PDB entry 7JSN | electron microscopy, 3.20 A resolution | chains B and C of the 6 polymer chains in the assembly

[Chain B]
Protein: Rod cGMP-specific 3', 5'-cyclic phosphodiesterase subunit beta
Organism: Bos taurus
Notes: EC 3.1.4.35
Reference sequence: P23439 (PDE6B_BOVIN); numbering as in UniProt (aligned over 1-853)
Sequence (853 residues; each row starts with the number of its first residue):
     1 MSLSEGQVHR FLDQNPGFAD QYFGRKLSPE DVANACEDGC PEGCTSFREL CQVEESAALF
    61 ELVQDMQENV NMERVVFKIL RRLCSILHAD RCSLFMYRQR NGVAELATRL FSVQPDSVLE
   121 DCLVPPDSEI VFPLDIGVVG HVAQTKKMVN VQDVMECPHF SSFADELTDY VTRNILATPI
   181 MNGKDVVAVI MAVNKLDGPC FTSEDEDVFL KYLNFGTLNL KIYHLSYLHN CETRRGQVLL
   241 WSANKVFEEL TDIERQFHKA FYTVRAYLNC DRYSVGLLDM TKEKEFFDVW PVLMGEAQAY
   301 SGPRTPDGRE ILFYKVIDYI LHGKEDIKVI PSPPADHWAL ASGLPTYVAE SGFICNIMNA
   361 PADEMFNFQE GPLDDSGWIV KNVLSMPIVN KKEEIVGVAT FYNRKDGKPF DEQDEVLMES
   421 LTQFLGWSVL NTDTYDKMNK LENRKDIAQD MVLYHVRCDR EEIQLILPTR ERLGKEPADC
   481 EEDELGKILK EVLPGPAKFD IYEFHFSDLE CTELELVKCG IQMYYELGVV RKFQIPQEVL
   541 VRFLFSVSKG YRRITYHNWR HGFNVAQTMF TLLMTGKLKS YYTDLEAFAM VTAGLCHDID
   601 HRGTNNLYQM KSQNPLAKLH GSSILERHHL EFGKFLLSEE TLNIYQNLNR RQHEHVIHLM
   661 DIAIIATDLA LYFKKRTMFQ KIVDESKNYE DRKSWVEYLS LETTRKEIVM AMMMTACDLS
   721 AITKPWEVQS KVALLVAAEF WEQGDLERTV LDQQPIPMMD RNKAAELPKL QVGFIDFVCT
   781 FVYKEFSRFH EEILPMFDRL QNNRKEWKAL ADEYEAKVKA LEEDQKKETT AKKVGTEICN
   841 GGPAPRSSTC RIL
Not modelled in the structure: 1-18, 825-853
Residues lining bound ligands:
  - guanosine-3',5'-monophosphate (35G): Arg91, Cys92, Ser93, Phe111, Ser112, Phe132, Gly137, Val138, Val139, Phe160, Ser161, Ala164, Asp165, Thr168, Tyr170, Thr172, Ile175, Met191, Val193
  - Mg2+ (MG): Asp598, Glu626, His629
  - vardenafil, levitra (VDN; 2-{2-ethoxy-5-[(4-ethylpiperazin-1-yl)sulfonyl]phenyl}-5-methyl-7-propylimidazo[5,1-f][1,2,4]triazin-4(1h)-one): Tyr556, Leu669, Ala721, Ile722, Ala733, Val736, Ala737, Phe740, Met758, Leu767, Leu770, Gln771, Phe774
  - Zn2+ (ZN): His561, His597, Asp598, Asp718
Swiss-Prot annotation at these positions:
  - active site: His557 (Proton donor)
  - binding site (a divalent metal cation): His561, His597, Asp598, Asp718
  - modified residue: Ser2 (N-acetylserine), Cys850 (Cysteine methyl ester)
  - lipidation: Cys850 (S-geranylgeranyl cysteine)

[Chain C]
Protein: Retinal rod rhodopsin-sensitive cGMP 3', 5'-cyclic phosphodiesterase subunit gamma
Organism: Bos taurus
Notes: EC 3.1.4.35
Reference sequence: P04972 (CNRG_BOVIN); residue numbers follow UniProt; this construct covers 1-87
Sequence (87 residues; row label = number of the first residue in the row):
     1 MNLEPPKAEI RSATRVMGGP VTPRKGPPKF KQRQTRQFKS KPPKKGVQGF GDDIPGMEGL
    61 GTDITVICPW EAFNHLELHE LAQYGII
Not modelled in the structure: 1-9, 81-87
Swiss-Prot annotation at these positions:
  - modified residue: Met1 (N-acetylmethionine)

[How chain B and chain C interact]
Pairs across the interface (13):
  Glu68(B) - Val47(C)
  Asn69(B) - Gln48(C)
  Val70(B) - Phe50(C)
  Asn230(B) - Ile54(C)
  Asn230(B) - Pro55(C)
  Thr233(B) - Met57(C)
  Arg234(B) - Ile54(C)
  Arg234(B) - Pro55(C)
  Trp241(B) - Lys39(C)
  Arg265(B) - Thr62(C)  hydrogen bond
  Ala266(B) - Gly56(C)
  Tyr267(B) - Gly56(C)
  Leu321(B) - Asp63(C)
Interface residues without a listed pair, chain B (18 interface residues in all): Met66, His229, Thr263, Asn269, Gly323, Glu325, Lys405
Interface residues without a listed pair, chain C (15 interface residues in all): Gln37, Gly49, Gly51, Asp53, Val66

[In short]
18 residues of chain B face 15 of chain C across their interface; the contacts include 1 hydrogen bond. Its
one hydrogen-bonded contact is Arg265(B)-Thr62(C). Bound to chain B: Zn2+, Mg2+, vardenafil, levitra and
guanosine-3',5'-monophosphate.
Chain B is Rod cGMP-specific 3', 5'-cyclic phosphodiesterase subunit beta and chain C is Retinal rod
rhodopsin-sensitive cGMP 3', 5'-cyclic phosphodiesterase subunit gamma, both from Bos taurus; the structure,
Structure of the Visual Signaling Complex between Transducin and Phosphodiesterase 6, was determined by
electron microscopy.
